8T0M - chains B and I of the 28 polymer chains in the assembly; structure by electron microscopy, 2.40 A resolution.

Chain B:
Protein: Proteasome subunit alpha type-2
Source organism: Saccharomyces cerevisiae S288C
Notes: EC 3.4.25.1
UniProtKB: P23639 (PSA2_YEAST); residue numbers follow UniProt; this construct covers 1-250
Amino-acid sequence (250 residues; each row starts with the number of its first residue):
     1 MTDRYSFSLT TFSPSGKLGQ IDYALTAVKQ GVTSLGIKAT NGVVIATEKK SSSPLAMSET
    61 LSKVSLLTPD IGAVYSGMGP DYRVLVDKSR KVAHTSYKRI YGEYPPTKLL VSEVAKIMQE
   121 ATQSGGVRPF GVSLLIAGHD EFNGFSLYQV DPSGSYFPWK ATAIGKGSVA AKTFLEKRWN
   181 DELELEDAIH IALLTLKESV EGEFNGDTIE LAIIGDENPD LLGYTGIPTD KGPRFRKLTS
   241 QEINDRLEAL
Not modelled in the structure: 1-2
Swiss-Prot annotation at these positions:
  - cross-link: K108 (Glycyl lysine isopeptide (Lys-Gly) (interchain with G-Cter in ubiquitin))

Chain I:
Protein: Proteasome subunit beta type-2
Source organism: Saccharomyces cerevisiae S288C
Notes: EC 3.4.25.1
UniProtKB: P25043 (PSB2_YEAST); residue numbers follow UniProt; this construct covers 1-261
Amino-acid sequence (261 residues; row label = number of the first residue in the row):
     1 MAGLSFDNYQ RNNFLAENSH TQPKATSTGT TIVGVKFNNG VVIAADTRST QGPIVADKNC
    61 AKLHRISPKI WCAGAGTAAD TEAVTQLIGS NIELHSLYTS REPRVVSALQ MLKQHLFKYQ
   121 GHIGAYLIVA GVDPTGSHLF SIHAHGSTDV GYYLSLGSGS LAAMAVLESH WKQDLTKEEA
   181 IKLASDAIQA GIWNDLGSGS NVDVCVMEIG KDAEYLRNYL TPNVREEKQK SYKFPRGTTA
   241 VLKESIVNIC DIQEEQVDIT A
Not modelled in the structure: 1-29, 76-82, 120-125, 143-147, 250-261
Swiss-Prot annotation at these positions:
  - active site: T30 (Nucleophile)

How chain B and chain I interact:
Contacting residue pairs (28; chain B residue first):
  L66(B) - L97(I)  hydrophobic
  D87(B) - Y98(I)
  R90(B) - L94(I)
  R90(B) - L97(I)  hydrogen bond (side chain-backbone)
  K91(B) - L94(I)
  H94(B) - S90(I)  hydrogen bond
  H94(B) - E93(I)  salt bridge
  H94(B) - L94(I)
  K98(B) - Q86(I)
  R99(B) - Q86(I)  hydrogen bond
  R99(B) - S90(I)  hydrogen bond
  Y104(B) - E93(I)  hydrogen bond
  L222(B) - P68(I)
  G223(B) - P68(I)
  G223(B) - K69(I)  hydrogen bond (backbone-side chain)
  G223(B) - D212(I)
  G223(B) - A213(I)  hydrogen bond (backbone-backbone)
  Y224(B) - R65(I)  hydrogen bond
  Y224(B) - P68(I)
  Y224(B) - D212(I)
  Y224(B) - A213(I)
  T225(B) - A213(I)  hydrogen bond (backbone-backbone)
  T225(B) - E214(I)
  T225(B) - Y215(I)  hydrogen bond (backbone-backbone)
  G226(B) - Y215(I)
  I227(B) - R65(I)
  I227(B) - Y215(I)  hydrophobic
  D230(B) - R65(I)  salt bridge
Also at the interface, not in a pair above, chain B (16 interface residues in all): D220
Also at the interface, not in a pair above, chain I (14 interface residues in all): W71

Overview:
16 residues of chain B and 14 residues of chain I are in contact; the contacts include 10 hydrogen bonds and 2
salt bridges. Among the polar pairs are H94(B)-E93(I), D230(B)-R65(I) and R90(B)-L97(I). Curated annotation
(UniProt) lists active-site residue T30(I) on chain I.
Here chain B is Proteasome subunit alpha type-2 and chain I is Proteasome subunit beta type-2, both from
Saccharomyces cerevisiae S288C. Entry 8T0M (Proteasome 20S core particle from Pre1-1 Pre4-1 Double mutant) was
determined by electron microscopy, deposited together with 8T08.
